6PC5 - chains I and O of the 8 polymer chains in the assembly; structure by electron microscopy, 2.70 A resolution.

Chain I:
Molecule: 23S ribosomal RNA
Source organism: Escherichia coli
Sequence (2904 nucleotides; numbered 1 to 2904; the number before each row is that of its first residue):
     1 GGUUAAGCGACUAAGCGUACACGGUGGAUGCCCUGGCAGUCAGAGGCGAU
    51 GAAGGACGUGCUAAUCUGCGAUAAGCGUCGGUAAGGUGAUAUGAACCGUU
   101 AUAACCGGCGAUUUCCGAAUGGGGAAACCCAGUGUGUUUCGACACACUAU
   151 CAUUAACUGAAUCCAUAGGUUAAUGAGGCGAACCGGGGGAACUGAAACAU
   201 CUAAGUACCCCGAGGAAAAGAAAUCAACCGAGAUUCCCCCAGUAGCGGCG
   251 AGCGAACGGGGAGCAGCCCAGAGCCUGAAUCAGUGUGUGUGUUAGUGGAA
   301 GCGUCUGGAAAGGCGCGCGAUACAGGGUGACAGCCCCGUACACAAAAAUG
   351 CACAUGCUGUGAGCUCGAUGAGUAGGGCGGGACACGUGGUAUCCUGUCUG
   401 AAUAUGGGGGGACCAUCCUCCAAGGCUAAAUACUCCUGACUGACCGAUAG
   451 UGAACCAGUACCGUGAGGGAAAGGCGAAAAGAACCCCGGCGAGGGGAGUG
   501 AAAAAGAACCUGAAACCGUGUACGUACAAGCAGUGGGAGCACGCUUAGGC
   551 GUGUGACUGCGUACCUUUUGUAUAAUGGGUCAGCGACUUAUAUUCUGUAG
   601 CAAGGUUAACCGAAUAGGGGAGCCGAAGGGAAACCGAGUCUUAACUGGGC
   651 GUUAAGUUGCAGGGUAUAGACCCGAAACCCGGUGAUCUAGCCAUGGGCAG
   701 GUUGAAGGUUGGGUAACACUAACUGGAGGACCGAACCGACUAAUGUUGAA
   751 AAAUUAGCGGAUGACUUGUGGCUGGGGGUGAAAGGCCAAUCAAACCGGGA
   801 GAUAGCUGGUUCUCCCCGAAAGCUAUUUAGGUAGCGCCUCGUGAAUUCAU
   851 CUCCGGGGGUAGAGCACUGUUUCGGCAAGGGGGUCAUCCCGACUUACCAA
   901 CCCGAUGCAAACUGCGAAUACCGGAGAAUGUUAUCACGGGAGACACACGG
   951 CGGGUGCUAACGUCCGUCGUGAAGAGGGAAACAACCCAGACCGCCAGCUA
  1001 AGGUCCCAAAGUCAUGGUUAAGUGGGAAACGAUGUGGGAAGGCCCAGACA
  1051 GCCAGGAUGUUGGCUUAGAAGCAGCCAUCAUUUAAAGAAAGCGUAAUAGC
  1101 UCACUGGUCGAGUCGGCCUGCGCGGAAGAUGUAACGGGGCUAAACCAUGC
  1151 ACCGAAGCUGCGGCAGCGACGCUUAUGCGUUGUUGGGUAGGGGAGCGUUC
  1201 UGUAAGCCUGCGAAGGUGUGCUGUGAGGCAUGCUGGAGGUAUCAGAAGUG
  1251 CGAAUGCUGACAUAAGUAACGAUAAAGCGGGUGAAAAGCCCGCUCGCCGG
  1301 AAGACCAAGGGUUCCUGUCCAACGUUAAUCGGGGCAGGGUGAGUCGACCC
  1351 CUAAGGCGAGGCCGAAAGGCGUAGUCGAUGGGAAACAGGUUAAUAUUCCU
  1401 GUACUUGGUGUUACUGCGAAGGGGGGACGGAGAAGGCUAUGUUGGCCGGG
  1451 CGACGGUUGUCCCGGUUUAAGCGUGUAGGCUGGUUUUCCAGGCAAAUCCG
  1501 GAAAAUCAAGGCUGAGGCGUGAUGACGAGGCACUACGGUGCUGAAGCAAC
  1551 AAAUGCCCUGCUUCCAGGAAAAGCCUCUAAGCAUCAGGUAACAUCAAAUC
  1601 GUACCCCAAACCGACACAGGUGGUCAGGUAGAGAAUACCAAGGCGCUUGA
  1651 GAGAACUCGGGUGAAGGAACUAGGCAAAAUGGUGCCGUAACUUCGGGAGA
  1701 AGGCACGCUGAUAUGUAGGUGAGGUCCCUCGCGGAUGGAGCUGAAAUCAG
  1751 UCGAAGAUACCAGCUGGCUGCAACUGUUUAUUAAAAACACAGCACUGUGC
  1801 AAACACGAAAGUGGACGUAUACGGUGUGACGCCUGCCCGGUGCCGGAAGG
  1851 UUAAUUGAUGGGGUUAGCGCAAGCGAAGCUCUUGAUCGAAGCCCCGGUAA
  1901 ACGGCGGCCGUAACXAUAACGGUCCUAAGGUAGCGAAAUUCCUUGUCGGG
  1951 UAAGUUCCGACXUGCACGAAUGGCGUAAUGAUGGCCAGGCUGUCUCCACC
  2001 CGAGACUCAGUGAAAUUGAACUCGCUGUGAAGAUGCAGUGUACCCGCGGC
  2051 AAGACGGAAAGACCCCGUXAACCUUUACUAUAGCUUGACACUGAACAUUG
  2101 AGCCUUGAUGUGUAGGAUAGGUGGGAGGCUUUGAAGUGUGGACGCCAGUC
  2151 UGCAUGGAGCCGACCUUGAAAUACCACCCUUUAAUGUUUGAUGUUCUAAC
  2201 GUUGACCCGUAAUCCGGGUUGCGGACAGUGUCUGGUGGGUAGUUUGACUG
  2251 GGGCGGUCUCCUCCUAAAGAGUAACGGAGGAGCACGAAGGUUGGCUAAUC
  2301 CUGGUCGGACAUCAGGAGGUUAGUGCAAUGGCAUAAGCCAGCUUGACUGC
  2351 GAGCGUGACGGCGCGAGCAGGUGCGAAAGCAGGUCAUAGUGAUCCGGUGG
  2401 UUCUGAAUGGAAGGGCCAUCGCUCAACGGAUAAAAGGUACUCCGGGGAUA
  2451 ACAGGCUGAUACCGCCCAAGAGUUCAUAUCGACGGCGGUGUUUGGCACCU
  2501 CGAUGUCGGCUCAUCACAUCCUGGGGCUGAAGUAGGUCCCAAGGGUAUGG
  2551 CUGUUCGCCAUUUAAAGUGGUACGCGAGCUGGGUUUAGAACGUCGUGAGA
  2601 CAGUUCGGUCCCUAUCUGCCGUGGGCGCUGGAGAACUGAGGGGGGCUGCU
  2651 CCUAGUACGAGAGGACCGGAGUGGACGCAUCACUGGUGUUCGGGUUGUCA
  2701 UGCCAAUGGCACUGCCCGGUAGCUAAAUGCGGAAGAGAUAAGUGCUGAAA
  2751 GCAUCUAAGCACGAAACUUGCCCCGAGAUGAGUUCUCCCUGACCCUUUAA
  2801 GGGUCCUGAAGGAACGUUGAAGACGACGACGUUGAUAGGCCGGGUGUGUA
  2851 AGCGCAGCGAUGCGUUGAGCUAACCGGUACUAAUGAACCGUGAGGCUUAA
  2901 CCUU
Unresolved in the structure: 886-891, 2030
Modified residues: 1MG (1N-methylguanosine-5'-monophosphate) at position 745, PSU (pseudouridine-5'-monophosphate) at position 746, 5MU (5-methyluridine 5'-monophosphate) at position 747, PSU (pseudouridine-5'-monophosphate) at position 955, 6MZ (N6-methyladenosine-5'-monophosphate) at position 1618, 2MG (2N-methylguanosine-5'-monophosphate) at position 1835, PSU (pseudouridine-5'-monophosphate) at position 1911, 3TD ((1S)-1,4-anhydro-1-(3-methyl-2,4-dioxo-1,2,3,4-tetrahydropyrimidin-5-yl)-5-O-phosphono-D-ribitol) at position 1915, PSU (pseudouridine-5'-monophosphate) at position 1917, 5MU (5-methyluridine 5'-monophosphate) at position 1939, 5MC (5-methylcytidine-5'-monophosphate) at position 1962, G7M (N7-methyl-guanosine-5'-monophosphate) at position 2069, OMG (o2'-methylguanosine-5'-monophosphate) at position 2251, 2MG (2N-methylguanosine-5'-monophosphate) at position 2445, PSU (pseudouridine-5'-monophosphate) at position 2457, OMC (o2'-methylycytidine-5'-monophosphate) at position 2498, 2MA (2-methyladenosine-5'-monophosphate) at position 2503, PSU (pseudouridine-5'-monophosphate) at position 2504, OMU (o2'-methyluridine 5'-monophosphate) at position 2552, PSU (pseudouridine-5'-monophosphate) at position 2580, PSU (pseudouridine-5'-monophosphate) at position 2605
Glycans and other covalent adducts: covalent link PSU_1911-A1918
Ligand contacts: O7V ((2R)-2-[(3S,4R,5E,10E,12E,14S,16R,26aR)-16-fluoro-14-hydroxy-4,12-dimethyl-1,7,22-trioxo-4,7,8,9,14,15,16,17,24,25,26,26a-dodecahydro-1H,3H,22H-21,18-(azeno)pyrrolo[2,1-c][1,8,4,19]dioxadiazacyclotetracosin-3-yl]propyl isoquinolin-3-ylcarbamate): G2061, A2062, C2063, C2064, OMG_2251, A2450, A2451, C2452, 2MA_2503, PSU_2504, G2505, U2506, U2585, A2602
From the paper describing this entry:
  - binding site for O7V: C2452, A2602

Chain O:
Molecule: 50S ribosomal protein L13
Source organism: Escherichia coli
UniProtKB: D7ZET0 (D7ZET0_ECOLX); numbering as in UniProt (aligned over 1-142)
Amino-acid sequence (142 residues; numbered 1 to 142; the number before each row is that of its first residue):
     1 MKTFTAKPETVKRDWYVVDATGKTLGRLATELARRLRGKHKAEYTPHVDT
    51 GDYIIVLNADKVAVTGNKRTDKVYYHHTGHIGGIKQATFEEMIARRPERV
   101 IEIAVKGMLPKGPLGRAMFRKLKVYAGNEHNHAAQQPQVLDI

Interface between chain I and chain O:
Contacting residue pairs (102; chain I residue first):
  A5(I) - Ala134(O)  base contact
  A6(I) - Asn131(O)  sugar contact
  A6(I) - His132(O)  hydrogen bond to the sugar
  A6(I) - Ala134(O)  base contact
  A6(I) - Gln135(O)  hydrogen bond to the sugar
  G7(I) - Trp15(O)  sugar contact
  G7(I) - Lys123(O)  phosphate contact
  G7(I) - His132(O)  phosphate contact
  G7(I) - Gln135(O)  hydrogen bond to the sugar
  C8(I) - Tyr53(O)  sugar contact
  C8(I) - Lys123(O)  salt bridge to the phosphate
  C527(I) - Arg120(O)  hydrogen bond to the sugar
  A528(I) - Pro113(O)  phosphate contact
  A528(I) - Arg116(O)  base contact
  A529(I) - Pro113(O)  phosphate contact
  A529(I) - Arg116(O)  salt bridge to the phosphate
  G536(I) - His47(O)  base contact
  G537(I) - Lys2(O)  salt bridge to the phosphate
  G537(I) - Thr5(O)  phosphate contact
  G537(I) - His47(O)  sugar contact
  A538(I) - Lys7(O)  sugar contact
  A538(I) - Pro8(O)  sugar contact
  A538(I) - Glu9(O)  phosphate contact
  G539(I) - Glu9(O)  phosphate contact
  C557(I) - His47(O)  hydrogen bond to the sugar
  C557(I) - Pro113(O)  phosphate contact
  C557(I) - Leu114(O)  phosphate contact
  U558(I) - Pro46(O)  sugar contact
  U558(I) - His47(O)  sugar contact
  U558(I) - Gly112(O)  phosphate contact
  U558(I) - Pro113(O)  phosphate contact
  U558(I) - Leu114(O)  hydrogen bond to the phosphate
  C995(I) - Lys2(O)  base contact
  C995(I) - Thr3(O)  hydrogen bond to the base
  C1005(I) - Thr30(O)  sugar contact
  C1006(I) - Thr30(O)  sugar contact
  C1006(I) - Ala33(O)  sugar contact
  C1006(I) - Met108(O)  hydrogen bond to the sugar
  C1007(I) - Arg37(O)  salt bridge to the phosphate
  C1007(I) - Lys39(O)  phosphate contact
  C1007(I) - Met108(O)  sugar contact
  C1007(I) - Leu109(O)  hydrogen bond to the sugar
  C1007(I) - Pro110(O)  sugar contact
  C1007(I) - Lys111(O)  sugar contact
  A1008(I) - Arg37(O)  salt bridge to the phosphate
  A1009(I) - Arg37(O)  salt bridge to the phosphate
  A1009(I) - Lys39(O)  salt bridge to the phosphate
  U1012(I) - Arg27(O)  hydrogen bond to the base
  U1012(I) - Thr30(O)  hydrogen bond to the base
  G1022(I) - Thr65(O)  base contact
  G1022(I) - Lys68(O)  hydrogen bond to the base
  U1130(I) - Ile81(O)  phosphate contact
  G1131(I) - His77(O)  stacking on the base
  G1131(I) - His80(O)  phosphate contact
  G1131(I) - Ile81(O)  phosphate contact
  G1131(I) - Gly82(O)  phosphate contact
  U1132(I) - Tyr75(O)  sugar contact
  U1132(I) - Ile84(O)  sugar contact
  G1137(I) - Gly107(O)  hydrogen bond to the base
  G1138(I) - Ala104(O)  hydrogen bond to the sugar
  G1138(I) - Gly107(O)  sugar contact
  G1138(I) - Met108(O)  base contact
  G1139(I) - Gly26(O)  hydrogen bond to the phosphate
  G1139(I) - Lys72(O)  salt bridge to the phosphate
  G1139(I) - Tyr74(O)  phosphate contact
  G1139(I) - Ile103(O)  phosphate contact
  G1139(I) - Ala104(O)  phosphate contact
  C1140(I) - Thr24(O)  phosphate contact
  C1140(I) - Leu25(O)  phosphate contact
  C1140(I) - Gly26(O)  hydrogen bond to the phosphate
  C1140(I) - Arg27(O)  hydrogen bond to the sugar
  C1140(I) - Lys68(O)  salt bridge to the phosphate
  U1141(I) - Thr24(O)  phosphate contact
  U1141(I) - Arg27(O)  salt bridge to the phosphate
  U1141(I) - Thr65(O)  hydrogen bond to the phosphate
  U1141(I) - Lys68(O)  salt bridge to the phosphate
  A1142(I) - Arg27(O)  hydrogen bond to the phosphate
  A1143(I) - Gly26(O)  hydrogen bond to the base
  A1143(I) - Arg27(O)  hydrogen bond to the base
  A1143(I) - Thr30(O)  hydrogen bond to the base
  U2039(I) - Lys111(O)  salt bridge to the phosphate
  G2040(I) - Lys106(O)  phosphate contact
  U2041(I) - Lys106(O)  salt bridge to the phosphate
  U2514(I) - Ile81(O)  sugar contact
  C2515(I) - Ile81(O)  sugar contact
  C2515(I) - Gly82(O)  phosphate contact
  A2639(I) - Arg96(O)  hydrogen bond to the sugar
  G2640(I) - Arg95(O)  phosphate contact
  G2640(I) - Arg96(O)  salt bridge to the phosphate
  G2641(I) - His76(O)  salt bridge to the phosphate
  G2641(I) - Thr78(O)  hydrogen bond to the phosphate
  G2642(I) - Thr78(O)  hydrogen bond to the phosphate
  G2642(I) - His80(O)  phosphate contact
  U2768(I) - Lys85(O)  phosphate contact
  U2768(I) - Arg95(O)  phosphate contact
  U2769(I) - Arg95(O)  salt bridge to the phosphate
  G2780(I) - Arg99(O)  hydrogen bond to the base
  G2780(I) - Glu102(O)  hydrogen bond to the base
  G2780(I) - Phe119(O)  base contact
  G2780(I) - Arg120(O)  salt bridge to the phosphate
  U2898(I) - Ala134(O)  hydrogen bond to the sugar
  A2899(I) - Ala134(O)  sugar contact
Interface residues without a listed pair, chain I (51 interface residues in all): A556, A1021, A1133, A2042, A2738, U2779
Interface residues without a listed pair, chain O (62 interface residues in all): Met1, Tyr44, Val64, Gly66, Asn67, Gly83, Glu91, Gln136

Overview:
51 residues of chain I and 62 residues of chain O are in contact, with 28 hydrogen bonds, 17 salt bridges and
1 aromatic stacking contact. Polar pairs include C995(I)-Thr3(O), U1012(I)-Arg27(O) and U1012(I)-Thr30(O).
Ligands of chain I: compound O7V. The paper reports a binding site for O7V at C2452(I) and A2602(I).
Here chain I is 23S ribosomal RNA and chain O is 50S ribosomal protein L13, both from Escherichia coli. Entry
6PC5 (E. coli 50S ribosome bound to compounds 46 and VS1) was determined by electron microscopy (same
publication as 6PC6, 6PC7, 6PC8, 6PCH, 6PCQ, 6PCR and 3 further entries).
